Entry 2HS3 (X-ray diffraction, 2.30 A resolution); this record covers chain A.

Chain A:
Protein: Phosphoribosylformylglycinamidine synthase II
From: Thermotoga maritima
Notes: EC 6.3.5.3
UniProt: Q9X0X3 (PURL_THEMA); numbering as in UniProt (aligned over 1-603)
Sequence (603 residues; row label = number of the first residue in the row):
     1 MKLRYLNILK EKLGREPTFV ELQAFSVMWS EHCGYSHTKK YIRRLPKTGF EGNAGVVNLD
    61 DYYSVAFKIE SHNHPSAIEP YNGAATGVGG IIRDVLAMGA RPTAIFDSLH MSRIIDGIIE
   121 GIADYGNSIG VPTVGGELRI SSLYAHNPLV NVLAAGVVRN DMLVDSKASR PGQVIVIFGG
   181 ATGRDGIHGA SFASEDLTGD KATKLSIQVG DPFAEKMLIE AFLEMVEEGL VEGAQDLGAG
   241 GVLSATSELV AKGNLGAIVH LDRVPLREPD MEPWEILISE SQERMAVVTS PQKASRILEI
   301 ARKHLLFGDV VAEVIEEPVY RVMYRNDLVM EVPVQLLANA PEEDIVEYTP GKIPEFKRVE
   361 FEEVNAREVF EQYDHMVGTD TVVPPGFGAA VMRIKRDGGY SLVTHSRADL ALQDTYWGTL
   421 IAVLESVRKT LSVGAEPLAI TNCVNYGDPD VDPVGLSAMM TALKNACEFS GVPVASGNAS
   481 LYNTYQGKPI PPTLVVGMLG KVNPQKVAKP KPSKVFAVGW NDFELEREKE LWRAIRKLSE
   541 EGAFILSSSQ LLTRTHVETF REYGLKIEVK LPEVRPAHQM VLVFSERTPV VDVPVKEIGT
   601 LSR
Not modelled in the structure: 1
Ligand contacts: FGAR (FGR; N-(N-formylglycyl)-5-O-phosphono-beta-D-ribofuranosylamine): His32, Glu70, Ser71, His72, Asn73, His74, Pro75, Thr86, Gly90, Arg93, Gly189, Ala190, Phe192, Ala193, Gln208, Gly238, Ala239, Glu280, Gln282, Ser480, Asn483
Swiss-Prot annotation at these positions:
  - active site: His32, His72 (Proton acceptor)
  - binding site (ATP): Tyr35, Lys68, Asp107, Gly136 to Arg139, Gly388, Lys429, Asn442, Gly477, Ser549, His556
  - binding site (Mg(2+)): Glu70, Asp94, Asp236, Asn478
  - binding site (substrate): Ser71 to His74, Arg93, Gly189, Gln208, Glu280 to Gln282, Ser480
  - mutagenesis: His32 (H32A: Loss of FGAM synthase activity; H32Q: Loss of FGAM synthase activity), His72 (H72A: Strong decrease of the binding affinity and 20-fold decrease of the catalytic efficiency for FGAR. It has no effect on the ATP binding site, however it affects binding of FGAR ...)
What the authors report for this chain:
  - binding site for FGAR: His32, His72, Gly189, Glu280, Ser480
  - conformationally variable residues (order/disorder transition): Gly186 to Ile207
  - mutagenesis - H32A, H32Q: abolished catalytic activity
  - catalytic residues: His32
  - mutagenesis - H72A, H72Q: decreased catalytic activity
  - mutagenesis - H72A: decreased binding to FGAR
  - catalytic residues: His72 (proposed by the authors, not directly observed)

In short:
Ligands of chain A: FGAR. From UniProt: active-site residues His32 and His72, 13 ATP-binding residues, 4
Mg2+-binding residues and 11 substrate-binding residues. From the paper: catalytic residues His32 and His72;
H32A and H32Q abolish catalytic activity; 4 substitutions were tested in all.
Chain A is Phosphoribosylformylglycinamidine synthase II (Thermotoga maritima); the structure, T. maritima
PurL complexed with FGAR, was determined by X-ray diffraction, deposited together with 2HRU, 2HRY, 2HS0 and
2HS4.
